Entry 5M1C (X-ray diffraction, 2.75 A resolution); this record covers chains A and C of the 3 polymer chains in the assembly.

Chain A (and C):
Molecule: 3-octaprenyl-4-hydroxybenzoate carboxy-lyase
Organism: Escherichia coli O6:H1 (strain CFT073 / ATCC 700928 / UPEC)
Notes: EC 4.1.1.98; chain C of this document is another copy of the same molecule, construct and numbering; everything in this record applies to it too
UniProtKB: P0AAB5 (UBID_ECOL6); residue numbers follow UniProt; this construct covers 1-497
Amino-acid sequence (517 residues; row label = number of the first residue in the row; numbers below 1 keep their minus sign (Met-19 is residue -19)):
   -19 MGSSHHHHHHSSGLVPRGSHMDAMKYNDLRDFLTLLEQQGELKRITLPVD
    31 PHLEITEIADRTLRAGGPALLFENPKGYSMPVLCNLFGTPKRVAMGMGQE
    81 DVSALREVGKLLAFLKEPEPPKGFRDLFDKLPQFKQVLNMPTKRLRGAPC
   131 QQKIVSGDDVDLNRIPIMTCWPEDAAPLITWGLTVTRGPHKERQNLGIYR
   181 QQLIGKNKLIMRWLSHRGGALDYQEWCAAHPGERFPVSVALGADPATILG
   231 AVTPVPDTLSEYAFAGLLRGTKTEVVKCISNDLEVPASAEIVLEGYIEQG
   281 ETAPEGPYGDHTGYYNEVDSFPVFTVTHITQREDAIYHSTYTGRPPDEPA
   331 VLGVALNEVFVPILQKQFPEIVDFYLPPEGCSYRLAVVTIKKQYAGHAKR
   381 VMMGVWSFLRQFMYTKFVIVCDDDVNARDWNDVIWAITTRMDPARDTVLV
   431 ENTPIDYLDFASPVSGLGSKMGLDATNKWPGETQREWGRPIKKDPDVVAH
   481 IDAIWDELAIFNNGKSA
Not modelled in the structure: -19 to 7, 91-120, 167-172, 234-244, 492-497 (chain C: -19 to 6, 96-126, 236-241, 492-497)
Sequence notes: initiating methionine (-19); expression tag (-18 to 0)
Curated features (UniProtKB/Swiss-Prot):
  - active site: Asp290 (Proton donor)
  - binding site (Mn(2+)): Asn175, Glu241
  - binding site (prenylated FMN): Ile178 to Arg180, Arg192 to Leu194, Arg197, Gly198

Interface between chain A and chain C:
Residue-residue contacts (44; chain A residue first):
  Gln347(A) - Phe388(C)  hydrogen bond (side chain-backbone)
  Phe348(A) - Ser387(C)
  Tyr374(A) - Met393(C)
  Tyr374(A) - Pro434(C)  hydrophobic
  Ala375(A) - Pro434(C)
  Ala375(A) - Leu447(C)  hydrophobic
  Gly376(A) - Asn432(C)
  Gly376(A) - Pro434(C)
  Gly376(A) - Leu447(C)
  Lys379(A) - Glu431(C)
  Lys379(A) - Asn432(C)  hydrogen bond (side chain-backbone)
  Arg380(A) - Ser387(C)  hydrogen bond (side chain-backbone)
  Arg380(A) - Phe388(C)
  Met383(A) - Met383(C)
  Met383(A) - Trp386(C)  hydrophobic
  Met383(A) - Ser387(C)  hydrogen bond (backbone-side chain)
  Gly384(A) - Ser387(C)  hydrogen bond (backbone-side chain)
  Trp386(A) - Arg380(C)
  Trp386(A) - Met383(C)  hydrophobic
  Ser387(A) - Phe348(C)
  Ser387(A) - Arg380(C)  hydrogen bond (backbone-side chain)
  Ser387(A) - Met383(C)  hydrogen bond (side chain-backbone)
  Ser387(A) - Gly384(C)  hydrogen bond (side chain-backbone)
  Ser387(A) - Ser387(C)  hydrogen bond
  Phe388(A) - Gln347(C)  hydrogen bond (backbone-side chain)
  Phe388(A) - Arg380(C)
  Phe388(A) - Phe388(C)  hydrophobic
  Arg390(A) - Arg380(C)
  Met393(A) - Tyr374(C)
  Arg425(A) - Asn432(C)
  Glu431(A) - Lys379(C)
  Asn432(A) - Gly376(C)
  Asn432(A) - Lys379(C)  hydrogen bond (backbone-side chain)
  Asn432(A) - Arg425(C)
  Pro434(A) - Tyr374(C)  hydrophobic
  Pro434(A) - Ala375(C)
  Pro434(A) - Gly376(C)
  Val444(A) - Gly461(C)
  Leu447(A) - Ala375(C)  hydrophobic
  Leu447(A) - Gly376(C)
  Leu447(A) - Gly461(C)
  Leu447(A) - Glu462(C)
  Gly461(A) - Val444(C)
  Gly461(A) - Leu447(C)
Other interface residues (no listed pair), chain A (27 interface residues in all): Gln373, His377, Leu389, Thr433, Gly446, Glu462
Other interface residues (no listed pair), chain C (26 interface residues in all): His196, His377, Arg390, Thr433, Gly446

In short:
27 residues of chain A and 26 residues of chain C are in contact, with 11 hydrogen bonds. Among the polar
pairs are Gln347(A)-Phe388(C), Lys379(A)-Asn432(C) and Arg380(A)-Ser387(C). UniProt lists active-site residue
Asp290(A), Mn2+-binding residues Asn175(A) and Glu241(A) and 8 prenylated FMN-binding residues on chain A.
Chain A and chain C are both 3-octaprenyl-4-hydroxybenzoate carboxy-lyase (Escherichia coli O6:H1 (strain
CFT073 / ATCC 700928 / UPEC)); the structure, Crystal structure of N-terminally tagged apo-UbiD from E. coli,
was determined by X-ray diffraction, deposited together with 5M1B, 5M1D and 5M1E.
